Entry 4B95 (X-ray diffraction, 2.80 A resolution); this record covers chains A and B of the 3 polymer chains in the assembly.

[Chain A]
Molecule: Transcription elongation factor B polypeptide 2
Source organism: Homo sapiens
UniProtKB: Q15370 (ELOB_HUMAN); numbering as in UniProt (aligned over 1-118)
Chain sequence (118 residues; numbered 1 to 118; the number before each row is that of its first residue):
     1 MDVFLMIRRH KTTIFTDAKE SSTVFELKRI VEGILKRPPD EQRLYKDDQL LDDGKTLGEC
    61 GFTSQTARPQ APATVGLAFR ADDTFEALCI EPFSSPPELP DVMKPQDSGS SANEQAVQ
Disordered / not traced: 106-118
UniProt features mapped onto this chain:
  - modified residue: Met-1 (N-acetylmethionine), Thr-84 (Phosphothreonine), Ser-108 (Phosphoserine), Ser-111 (Phosphoserine)

[Chain B]
Molecule: Transcription elongation factor B polypeptide 1
Source organism: Homo sapiens
UniProtKB: Q15369 (ELOC_HUMAN); numbering as in UniProt (aligned over 18-112)
Chain sequence (97 residues; each row starts with the number of its first residue):
    16 MMYVKLISSD GHEFIVKREH ALTSGTIKAM LSGPGQFAEN ETNEVNFREI PSHVLSKVCM
    76 YFTYKVRYTN SSTEIPEFPI APEIALELLM AANFLDC
Disordered / not traced: 16, 48-56
Sequence notes: expression tag (16-17)

[Interface between chain A and chain B]
Pairs across the interface - 56 pairs, chain A then chain B:
  Asp-2(A) with Arg-82(B), salt bridge
  Phe-4(A) with Arg-82(B)
  Met-6(A) with Met-75(B), hydrophobic
  Arg-8(A) with His-27(B)
  Lys-11(A) with Asp-25(B), hydrogen bond (side chain-backbone); Gly-26(B); His-27(B); Glu-28(B), hydrogen bond (backbone-backbone)
  Thr-12(A) with Glu-28(B); Ile-30(B)
  Thr-13(A) with Glu-28(B), hydrogen bond (backbone-backbone); Phe-29(B); Ile-30(B), hydrogen bond (backbone-backbone)
  Ile-14(A) with Ile-30(B)
  Phe-15(A) with Tyr-18(B); Phe-29(B), hydrophobic; Ile-30(B), hydrogen bond (backbone-backbone); Val-31(B), hydrophobic; Ser-71(B); Cys-74(B), hydrophobic; Met-75(B), hydrophobic
  Thr-16(A) with Tyr-18(B), hydrogen bond; Lys-32(B)
  Asp-17(A) with Lys-32(B), salt bridge
  Ile-34(A) with Tyr-18(B), hydrophobic; Ile-30(B), hydrophobic
  Pro-69(A) with Met-75(B); Thr-78(B), hydrogen bond (backbone-side chain); Tyr-79(B), hydrophobic; Arg-82(B); Tyr-83(B), hydrophobic
  Gln-70(A) with Lys-72(B); Met-75(B); Tyr-79(B); Tyr-83(B); Pro-91(B); Phe-93(B); Pro-94(B)
  Pro-72(A) with Met-75(B)
  Glu-91(A) with His-27(B), hydrogen bond (backbone-side chain)
  Pro-92(A) with His-27(B)
  Phe-93(A) with His-27(B); Phe-29(B), hydrophobic; Ser-67(B); His-68(B); Ser-71(B)
  Ser-94(A) with Asp-25(B); Pro-66(B); Ser-67(B), hydrogen bond (side chain-backbone); His-68(B), hydrogen bond
  Ser-95(A) with His-68(B)
  Pro-96(A) with His-68(B); Glu-98(B)
  Pro-97(A) with Glu-102(B)
  Leu-99(A) with Pro-97(B); Glu-98(B)
Interface residues without a listed pair, chain A (26 interface residues in all): His-10, Leu-35, Pro-100
Interface residues without a listed pair, chain B (28 interface residues in all): Ile-99, Leu-101

[In short]
The interface between chain A and chain B involves 26 residues on one side and 28 on the other, with 10
hydrogen bonds and 2 salt bridges. Polar pairs include Asp-2(A)/Arg-82(B), Asp-17(A)/Lys-32(B) and
Lys-11(A)/Asp-25(B).
Chain A is Transcription elongation factor B polypeptide 2 and chain B is Transcription elongation factor B
polypeptide 1, both from Homo sapiens; the structure, pVHL-EloB-EloB-EloC
complex_(2S,4R)-1-(2-chlorophenyl)carbonyl-N-[(4-chlorophenyl)methyl]-4-oxidanyl-pyrrolidine-2-carboxamide
bound, was determined by X-ray diffraction, deposited together with 4B9K.
